4OZL - chain A; structure by X-ray diffraction, 1.49 A resolution.

[Chain A]
Molecule: Nitrogen regulatory protein P-II
Source organism: Haloferax mediterranei
UniProtKB: B8ZYW1 (B8ZYW1_HALMT); residues 1-119 here = UniProt positions 1-119
Chain sequence (143 residues; numbered -19 to 123; the number before each row is that of its first residue; numbers below 1 keep their minus sign (Met-19 is residue -19)):
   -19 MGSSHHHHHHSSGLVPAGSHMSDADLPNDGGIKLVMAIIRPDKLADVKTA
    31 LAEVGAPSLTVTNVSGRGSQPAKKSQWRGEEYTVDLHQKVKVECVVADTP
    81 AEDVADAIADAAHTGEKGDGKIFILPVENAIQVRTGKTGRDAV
Not modelled in the structure: -19 to 4, 50-64
Sequence notes: expression tag (-19 to 0, 120-123)
Ligand contacts: adenosine monophosphate (AMP): Ile18, Ser38, Leu39, Thr40, Ser45, Gly46, Arg47, Gly48, Lys69, Glu73, Cys74, Val75, Gly98, Asp99, Gly100, Lys101, Phe103, Val123
From the paper describing this entry:
  - binding site for adenosine monophosphate: Ser38 to Thr40, His67, Lys69, Lys101, Phe103
  - specificity-determining residues: Ser38 (proposed by the authors, not directly observed)

[In short]
Chain A binds adenosine monophosphate. The paper reports a binding site for adenosine monophosphate at Ser38,
His67 and Lys69 among others; the specificity determinant Ser38.
Chain A is Nitrogen regulatory protein P-II (Haloferax mediterranei); the structure, GlnK2 from Haloferax
mediterranei complexed with AMP, was determined by X-ray diffraction together with 4OZJ and 4OZN from the same
study.
